6J7H - chains A and D of the 4 polymer chains in the assembly; structure by X-ray diffraction, 2.31 A resolution.

== Chain A (and D) ==
Protein: Blue fluorescent protein
Organism: uncultured bacterium
Notes: EC 1.2.4.4; chain D of this document is another copy of the same molecule, construct and numbering; everything in this record applies to it too
UniProt: D6NKF4 (D6NKF4_9BACT); residues 15-261 here correspond to UniProt positions 2-248 (UniProt number = residue number - 13)
Sequence (261 residues; row label = number of the first residue in the row):
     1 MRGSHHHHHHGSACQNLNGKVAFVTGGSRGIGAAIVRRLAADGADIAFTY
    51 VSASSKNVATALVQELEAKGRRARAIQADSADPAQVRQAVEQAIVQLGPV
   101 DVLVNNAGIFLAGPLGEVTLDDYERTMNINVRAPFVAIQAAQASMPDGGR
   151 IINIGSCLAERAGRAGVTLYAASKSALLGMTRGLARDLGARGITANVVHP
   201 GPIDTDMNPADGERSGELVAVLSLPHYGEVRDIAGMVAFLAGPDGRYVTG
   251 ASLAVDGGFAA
Not modelled in the structure: 1-15 (chain D: 1-14)
Sequence notes: expression tag (1-14)

== How chain A and chain D interact ==
Pairs across the interface (77):
  R38(A) with D244(D), salt bridge
  R182(A) with A261(D)
  A185(A) with S223(D); A261(D), hydrophobic
  R186(A) with V221(D), hydrogen bond (side chain-backbone); L222(D); S223(D), hydrogen bond; G258(D), hydrogen bond (side chain-backbone); F259(D), hydrogen bond (side chain-backbone); A261(D), hydrogen bond (side chain-backbone)
  G189(A) with S223(D); L224(D); P225(D)
  A190(A) with S223(D)
  G192(A) with L224(D)
  P202(A) with Y247(D), hydrogen bond (backbone-side chain)
  V221(A) with R186(D), hydrogen bond (backbone-side chain)
  L222(A) with R186(D); Y247(D)
  S223(A) with A185(D); R186(D), hydrogen bond; G189(D); A190(D)
  L224(A) with G189(D); G192(D); R246(D); Y247(D), hydrophobic; T249(D)
  P225(A) with G189(D)
  H226(A) with Y247(D), hydrogen bond (backbone-side chain)
  Y227(A) with Y247(D)
  G228(A) with Y247(D), hydrogen bond (backbone-side chain)
  E229(A) with R246(D), salt bridge
  R231(A) with R246(D)
  D232(A) with R246(D), salt bridge; Y247(D)
  G235(A) with F239(D); D244(D)
  M236(A) with F239(D), hydrophobic; V248(D), hydrophobic
  F239(A) with G235(D); M236(D), hydrophobic; F239(D), hydrophobic
  P243(A) with R231(D)
  D244(A) with R38(D), salt bridge; R231(D), salt bridge; G235(D)
  R246(A) with L224(D); E229(D), salt bridge; R231(D); D232(D), salt bridge
  Y247(A) with P202(D); L222(D); L224(D), hydrophobic; H226(D), hydrogen bond (side chain-backbone); Y227(D); G228(D), hydrogen bond (side chain-backbone); D232(D); V255(D); D256(D); G257(D), hydrogen bond (backbone-backbone)
  V248(A) with A254(D)
  T249(A) with L224(D); G257(D); G258(D)
  A254(A) with V248(D)
  V255(A) with Y247(D); V248(D), hydrophobic
  D256(A) with Y247(D); T249(D)
  G257(A) with Y247(D), hydrogen bond (backbone-backbone); T249(D)
  G258(A) with R186(D), hydrogen bond (backbone-side chain); T249(D)
  F259(A) with R186(D), hydrogen bond (backbone-side chain)
  A261(A) with R182(D); R186(D), hydrogen bond (backbone-side chain)
Other interface residues (no listed pair), chain A (42 interface residues in all): I193, I203, G250, A251, S252, L253, A260
Other interface residues (no listed pair), chain D (42 interface residues in all): I193, I203, P243, G250, A251, S252, L253, A260

== In short ==
Chain A and chain D each contribute 42 residues to their interface; the contacts include 17 hydrogen bonds and
7 salt bridges. Polar pairs include R38(A)-D244(D), E229(A)-R246(D) and D232(A)-R246(D).
Both chains are Blue fluorescent protein (uncultured bacterium). Entry 6J7H (Crystal structure of blue
fluorescent protein from metagenomic library) was determined by X-ray diffraction together with 6J7U from the
same study.
